3WKJ - chains D and I of the 10 polymer chains in the assembly; structure by X-ray diffraction, 2.80 A resolution.

Chain D:
Molecule: Histone H2B type 1-A
Organism: Homo sapiens
Reference sequence: Q96A08 (H2B1A_HUMAN); residues 0-126 here correspond to UniProt positions 1-127 (UniProt number = residue number + 1)
Amino-acid sequence (130 residues; row label = number of the first residue in the row; numbers below 1 keep their minus sign (Gly-3 is residue -3)):
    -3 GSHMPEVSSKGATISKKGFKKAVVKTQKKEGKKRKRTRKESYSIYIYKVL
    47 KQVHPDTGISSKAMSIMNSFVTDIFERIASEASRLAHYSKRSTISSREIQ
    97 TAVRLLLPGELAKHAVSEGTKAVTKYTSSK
Unresolved in the structure: -3 to 32, 126
Differences from the reference sequence: expression tag (-3 to -1)
Curated features (UniProtKB/Swiss-Prot):
  - modified residue: Pro1 (N-acetylproline), Lys6 (N6-acetyllysine), Lys12 (N6-acetyllysine), Lys13 (N6-acetyllysine), Lys16 (N6-acetyllysine), Lys17 (N6-acetyllysine), Lys21 (N6-acetyllysine), Lys24 (N6-acetyllysine), Lys35 (N6-crotonyllysine), Ser37 (Phosphoserine), Lys44 (N6-lactoyllysine), Lys47 (N6-methyllysine), Lys58 (N6,N6-dimethyllysine), Arg80 (Dimethylated arginine), Ser85 (Phosphoserine), Lys86 (N6,N6,N6-trimethyllysine), Arg87 (Omega-N-methylarginine), Arg93 (Omega-N-methylarginine), Lys109 (N6-lactoyllysine), Thr116 (Phosphothreonine) and 2 more in UniProt
  - cross-link (Glycyl lysine isopeptide (Lys-Gly)): Lys6 (interchain with G-Cter in SUMO2), Lys21 (interchain with G-Cter in SUMO2), Lys35 (interchain with G-Cter in ubiquitin), Lys121 (interchain with G-Cter in ubiquitin)
From the paper describing this entry:
  - conformationally variable residues: Ser85

Chain I:
Molecule: 146-nt DNA strand
Organism: Homo sapiens
Sequence (146 nucleotides; numbered 1 to 146; the number before each row is that of its first residue):
     1 ATCAATATCCACCTGCAGATTCTACCAAAAGTGTATTTGGAAACTGCTCC
    51 ATCAAAAGGCATGTTCAGCTGAATTCAGCTGAACATGCCTTTTGATGGAG
   101 CAGTTTCCAAATACACTTTTGGTAGAATCTGCAGGTGGATATTGAT
Unresolved in the structure: 146
Ion coordination: Mn2+ near DG121 (its only coordinating residue here)

How chain D and chain I interact:
Contacting residue pairs (15):
  Thr33(D) - DG103(I)  phosphate contact
  Arg34(D) - DA27(I)  sugar contact
  Glu36(D) - DA29(I)  phosphate contact
  Tyr43(D) - DT20(I)  hydrogen bond to the phosphate
  Gly54(D) - DT20(I)  phosphate contact
  Ile55(D) - DA19(I)  phosphate contact
  Ile55(D) - DT20(I)  hydrogen bond to the phosphate
  Ser56(D) - DA19(I)  phosphate contact
  Ser57(D) - DA19(I)  hydrogen bond to the phosphate
  Arg87(D) - DG39(I)  salt bridge to the phosphate
  Arg87(D) - DG40(I)  salt bridge to the phosphate
  Ser88(D) - DT38(I)  phosphate contact
  Ser88(D) - DG39(I)  hydrogen bond to the phosphate
  Thr89(D) - DT38(I)  phosphate contact
  Thr89(D) - DG39(I)  hydrogen bond to the phosphate
Other interface residues (no listed pair), chain D (12 interface residues in all): Lys86
Other interface residues (no listed pair), chain I (11 interface residues in all): DT21, DA28, DA102

In short:
12 residues of chain D face 11 of chain I across their interface, with 5 hydrogen bonds and 2 salt bridges.
Among the polar pairs are Tyr43(D)-DT20(I), Ile55(D)-DT20(I) and Ser57(D)-DA19(I). The paper reports
conformational variability at Ser85(D).
Chain D is Histone H2B type 1-A and chain I is a 146-nt DNA strand, both from Homo sapiens; the structure, The
nucleosome containing human TSH2B, was determined by X-ray diffraction.
